6RZH - chain A; structure by X-ray diffraction, 0.95 A resolution.

# Chain A
Protein: Galectin-3
Organism: Homo sapiens
Reference sequence: P17931 (LEG3_HUMAN); numbering as in UniProt (aligned over 113-250)
Sequence (138 residues; row label = number of the first residue in the row):
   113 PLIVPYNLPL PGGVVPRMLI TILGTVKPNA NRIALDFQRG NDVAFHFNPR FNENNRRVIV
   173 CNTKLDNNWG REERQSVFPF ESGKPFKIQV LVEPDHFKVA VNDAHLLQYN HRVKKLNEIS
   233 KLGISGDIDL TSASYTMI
Swiss-Prot annotation at these positions:
  - motif: Lys226 to Asp241 (Nuclear export signal)
  - binding site (a beta-D-galactoside): Trp181 to Gln187
  - modified residue: Ser188 (Phosphoserine)
Small-molecule neighbours: KOQ ((2S,3R,4S,5S,6R)-2-[(2S,3R,4S,5R,6R)-4-[4-(4-fluorophenyl)-1,2,3-triazol-1-yl]-6-(hydroxymethyl)-3,5-bis(oxidanyl)oxan-2-yl]sulfanyl-6-(hydroxymethyl)oxane-3,4,5-triol): Arg144, Ile145, Ala146, His158, Asn160, Arg162, Glu165, Val172, Asn174, Trp181, Glu184, Arg186, Ser237, Gly238
From the paper describing this entry:
  - binding site for KOQ: Arg144, Ile145, Ala146, His158, Asn160, Arg162, Asn174, Trp181, Glu184, Arg186, Ser237, Gly238

# Summary
Ligands of chain A: compound KOQ. Curated annotation (UniProt) lists 7 beta-D-galactoside-binding residues.
From the paper: a binding site for KOQ at Arg144, Ile145 and Ala146 among others.
Chain A is Galectin-3 (Homo sapiens); the structure, Galectin-3C in complex with para-fluoroaryltriazole
galactopyranosyl 1-thio-D-glucopyranoside derivative, was determined by X-ray diffraction (same publication as
6RZF and 6RZG).
